PDB entry 4LFC | X-ray diffraction, 3.60 A resolution | chains A and J of the 21 polymer chains in the assembly

# Chain A
Molecule: 16S rRNA
Source organism: Thermus thermophilus
Sequence (1522 nucleotides; row label = number of the first residue in the row; note: 42 numbers in that range are skipped by the numbering (no residue carries them; nothing is unmodelled there); a row labelled like 190A-190L holds insertion residues (190A, then the next letters in order); numbering starts at 0):
     0 UUUGUUGGAG AGUUUGAUCC UGGCUCAGGG UGAACGCUGG CGGCGUGCCU AAGACAUGCA
    60 AGUCGUGCGG G
    73 CCGCGGGGUU UU
    88 ACUCCG
    95 UGGUC
   101 AGCGGCGGAC GGGUGAGUAA CGCGUGGGU
  129A G
   130 ACCUACCCGG AAGAGGGGGA CAACCCGGGG AAACUCGGGC UAAUCCCCCA UGUGGACCCG
   190 C
190A-190L CCCUUGGGGUGU
   191 GUCCAAAGGG CUUU
   216 GCCCGCUUCC GGAUGGGCCC GCGUCCCAUC AGCUAGUUGG UGGGGUAAUG GCCCACCAAG
   276 GCGACGACGG GUAGCCGGUC UGAGAGGAUG GCCGGCCACA GGGGCACUGA GACACGGGCC
   336 CCACUCCUAC GGGAGGCAGC AGUUAGGAAU CUUCCGCAAU GGGCGCAAGC CUGACGGAGC
   396 GACGCCGCUU GGAGGAAGAA GCCCUUCGGG GUGUAAACUC CUGAA
   442 CCCGGGACGA AACCCCCGAC GA
   474 GGGGACUGAC GGUACCGGG
   494 GUAAUAGCGC CGGCCAACUC CGUGCCAGCA GCCGCGGUAA UACGGAGGGC GCGAGCGUUA
   554 CCCGGAUUCA CUGGGCGUAA AGGGCGUGUA GGCGGCCUGG GGCGUCCCAU GUGAAAGACC
   614 ACGGCUCAAC CGUGGGGGAG CGUGGGAUAC GCUCAGGCUA GACGGUGGGA GAGGGUGGUG
   674 GAAUUCCCGG AGUAGCGGUG AAAUGCGCAG AUACCGGGAG GAACGCCGAU GGCGAAGGCA
   734 GCCACCUGGU CCACCCGUGA CGCUGAGGCG CGAAAGCGUG GGGAGCAAAC CGGAUUAGAU
   794 ACCCGGGUAG UCCACGCCCU AAACGAUGCG CGCUAGGUCU CUGGGUCU
   848 CCUGGGGGCC GAAGCUAACG CGUUAAGCGC GCCGCCUGGG GAGUACGGCC GCAAGGCUGA
   908 AACUCAAAGG AAUUGACGGG GGCCCGCACA AGCGGUGGAG CAUGUGGUUU AAUUCGAAGX
   968 AACGCGAAGA ACCUUACCAG GCCUUGACAU GCUAGG
 1003A G
  1004 AACCCGGGUG AAAGCCUGGG GUGCCCC
1030A-1030D GCGA
  1031 GGGGAGCCCU AGCACAGGUG CUGCAUGGCC GUCGUCAGCU CGUGCCGUGA GGUGUUGGGU
  1091 UAAGUCCCGC AACGAGCGCA ACCCCCGCCG UUAGUUGCCA GCGGUUCGGC CGGGCACUCU
  1151 AACGGGACUG CCCGCGAAA
  1171 GCGGGAGGAA GGAGGGGACG ACGUCUGGUC AGCAUGGCCC UUACGGCCUG GGCGACACAC
  1231 GUGCUACAAU GCCCACUACA AAGCGAUGCC ACCCGGCAAC GGGGAGCUAA UCGCAAAAAG
  1291 GUGGGCCCAG UUCGGAUUGG GGUCUGCAAC CCGACCCCAU GAAGCCGGAA UCGCUAGUAA
  1351 UCGCGGAUCA G
 1361A C
  1362 CAUGCCGCGG UGAAUACGUU CCCGGGCCUU GUACACACXG CCXGUXACGC CAUGGGAGCG
  1422 GGCUCUACCC GAAGUCGCCG GG
  1446 AGCCUACGGG
  1459 CAGGCGCCGA GGGUAGGGCC CGUGACUGGG GCGAAGUCGU AACAAGGUAG CUGUACCGGA
  1519 AGGUGCGGCU GGAUCCACUC CUUUCU
Unresolved in the structure: 0-4, 1534-1538
Sequence notes: conflict C1534 (A2157 in M26923.1), A1535 (C2158 in M26923.1)
Modified residues: PSU (pseudouridine-5'-monophosphate) at position 516, 7MG (7N-methyl-8-hydroguanosine-5'-monophosphate) at position 527, M2G (N2-dimethylguanosine-5'-monophosphate) at position 966, 5MC (5-methylcytidine-5'-monophosphate) at position 967, 2MG (2N-methylguanosine-5'-monophosphate) at position 1207, 5MC (5-methylcytidine-5'-monophosphate) at position 1400, 4OC (4n,o2'-methylcytidine-5'-monophosphate) at position 1402, 5MC (5-methylcytidine-5'-monophosphate) at position 1404, 5MC (5-methylcytidine-5'-monophosphate) at position 1407, UR3 (3-methyluridine-5'-monophoshate) at position 1498, MA6 (6N-dimethyladenosine-5'-monophoshate) at position 1518, MA6 (6N-dimethyladenosine-5'-monophoshate) at position 1519, PSU (pseudouridine-5'-monophosphate) at position 1540, PSU (pseudouridine-5'-monophosphate) at position 1541
Bound ions: Mg2+ site 1 near U12 (its only coordinating residue here); Mg2+ site 2: U12, C526, A914; Mg2+ site 3 near G21 (its only coordinating residue here); Mg2+ site 4: G61, U62; Mg2+ site 5: A116, G117, G289; Mg2+ site 6: C121, G124, U125, G236; Mg2+ site 7 near A195 (its only coordinating residue here); Mg2+ site 8: G238, U239; K+ site 1 near G293 (its only coordinating residue here); Mg2+ site 9: G299, G558; Mg2+ site 10 near C352 (its only coordinating residue here); Mg2+ site 11 near C461 (its only coordinating residue here); 50 more Mg2+ sites not listed; 3 more K+ sites not listed
Small-molecule neighbours: tobramycin (TOY): 5MC_1404, G1405, U1406, 5MC_1407, A1408, C1409, G1491, A1492, A1493, G1494, U1495, C1496

# Chain J
Molecule: ribosomal protein S10
Source organism: Thermus thermophilus
UniProt: Q5SHN7 (RS10_THET8); residue numbers follow UniProt; this construct covers 1-105
Amino-acid sequence (105 residues; numbered 1 to 105; the number before each row is that of its first residue):
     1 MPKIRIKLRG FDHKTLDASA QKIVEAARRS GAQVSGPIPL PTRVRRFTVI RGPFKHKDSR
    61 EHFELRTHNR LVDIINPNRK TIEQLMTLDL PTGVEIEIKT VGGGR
Unresolved in the structure: 1-2, 102-105

# Interface between chain A and chain J
Residue-residue contacts (75):
  G963(A) with Phe54(J), base contact
  A964(A) with Phe54(J), sugar contact; Lys55(J), hydrogen bond to the phosphate
  A965(A) with Lys55(J), salt bridge to the phosphate
  A969(A) with Lys55(J), salt bridge to the phosphate; His56(J), phosphate contact
  C970(A) with Lys57(J), phosphate contact
  G971(A) with Lys57(J), salt bridge to the phosphate
  C972(A) with Lys55(J), sugar contact; Lys57(J), salt bridge to the phosphate
  G973(A) with Ile50(J), sugar contact; Pro53(J), sugar contact; Lys55(J), hydrogen bond to the sugar
  A975(A) with Thr48(J), base contact; Arg60(J), base contact
  G1058(A) with Pro53(J), base contact
  C1059(A) with Arg51(J), hydrogen bond to the sugar; Pro53(J), base contact
  C1060(A) with Arg51(J), salt bridge to the phosphate; Gly52(J), sugar contact; His56(J), hydrogen bond to the sugar; Ser59(J), hydrogen bond to the phosphate
  G1061(A) with Arg51(J), phosphate contact; His56(J), hydrogen bond to the sugar; Ser59(J), sugar contact
  A1123(A) with Ser35(J), phosphate contact; Gly36(J), sugar contact; Pro37(J), hydrogen bond to the sugar; Ile38(J), sugar contact; Pro39(J), base contact
  G1124(A) with Ser35(J), phosphate contact; Ile38(J), sugar contact
  U1125(A) with Arg5(J), hydrogen bond to the base; Ile38(J), phosphate contact; Asp73(J), base contact
  U1150(A) with Pro39(J), base contact; Leu40(J), hydrogen bond to the sugar; Pro41(J), sugar contact
  A1151(A) with Pro39(J), sugar contact; Leu40(J), sugar contact; Pro41(J), phosphate contact; Thr42(J), hydrogen bond to the phosphate; Arg70(J), hydrogen bond to the phosphate
  A1152(A) with His13(J), phosphate contact; Asp17(J), hydrogen bond to the sugar; His68(J), salt bridge to the phosphate; Arg70(J), salt bridge to the phosphate
  C1153(A) with His13(J), phosphate contact
  C1189(A) with Arg51(J), salt bridge to the phosphate
  G1197(A) with His56(J), base contact
  G1198(A) with Phe54(J), sugar contact; Lys55(J), sugar contact
  U1199(A) with Phe54(J), sugar contact
  G1202(A) with Pro53(J), base contact
  G1253(A) with Val44(J), phosphate contact; Arg46(J), salt bridge to the phosphate
  C1254(A) with Arg43(J), phosphate contact; Val44(J), phosphate contact; Arg45(J), phosphate contact
  G1255(A) with Arg45(J), salt bridge to the phosphate
  U1278(A) with Glu97(J), base contact; Lys99(J), base contact
  A1279(A) with Lys7(J), salt bridge to the phosphate; Arg9(J), salt bridge to the phosphate; Arg43(J), hydrogen bond to the base
  A1280(A) with Lys7(J), salt bridge to the phosphate; Leu40(J), sugar contact; Pro41(J), sugar contact
  U1281(A) with Arg5(J), hydrogen bond to the base; Lys7(J), hydrogen bond to the base
  C1366(A) with Arg60(J), hydrogen bond to the sugar
  C1367(A) with Thr48(J), hydrogen bond to the sugar; Arg60(J), salt bridge to the phosphate; His62(J), phosphate contact
  G1368(A) with His62(J), salt bridge to the phosphate
Also at the interface, not in a pair above, chain A (36 interface residues in all): A1252
Also at the interface, not in a pair above, chain J (36 interface residues in all): Val34, Glu61

# Summary
The chain A/chain J interface involves 36 residues from each chain; the contacts include 17 hydrogen bonds and
15 salt bridges. Among the polar pairs are U1125(A)-Arg5(J), A1279(A)-Arg43(J) and U1281(A)-Arg5(J). Bound to
chain A: tobramycin. U12(A), C526(A) and A914(A) coordinate Mg2+ site 2.
Here chain A is 16S rRNA and chain J is ribosomal protein S10, both from Thermus thermophilus. Entry 4LFC
(Crystal Structure of 30S ribosomal subunit from Thermus thermophilus) was determined by X-ray diffraction.
